2Z93 - chains A and B; structure by X-ray diffraction, 2.40 A resolution.

Chain A:
Protein: Anti-ciguatoxin antibody 10C9 Fab heavy chain
Organism: Mus musculus
Notes: antibody fragment or engineered binder
Sequence (218 residues; each row starts with the number of its first residue; numbering starts at 0):
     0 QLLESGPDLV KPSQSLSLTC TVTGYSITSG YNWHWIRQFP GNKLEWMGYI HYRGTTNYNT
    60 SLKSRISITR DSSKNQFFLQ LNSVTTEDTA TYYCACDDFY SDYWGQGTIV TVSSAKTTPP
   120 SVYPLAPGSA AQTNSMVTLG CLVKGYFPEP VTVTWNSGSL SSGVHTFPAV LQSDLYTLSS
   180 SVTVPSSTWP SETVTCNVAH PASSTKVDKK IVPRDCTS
Not modelled in the structure: 0-115, 130-135, 158-162, 184-188, 213-217
Disulfide bonds: Cys140-Cys195

Chain B:
Protein: Anti-ciguatoxin antibody 10C9 Fab light chain
Organism: Mus musculus
Notes: antibody fragment or engineered binder
Sequence (213 residues; row label = number of the first residue in the row):
     2 ELVMTQTPAI MSASPGEKVT MTCSASSSVS SVHWYQQKSG TSPKRWIYDT SKLPSGVPGR
    62 FSGSGSGTSY SLTISSMEAE DAATYYCQQW SSNPPTFGAG TKLEVKRADA APTVSIFPPS
   122 SEQLTSGGAS VVCFLNNFYP KDINVKWKID GSERQNGVLN SWTDQDSKDS TYSMSSTLTL
   182 TKDEYERHNS YTCEATHKTS TSPIVKSFNR NEC
Not modelled in the structure: 2-111, 137-140, 165-174, 198-204, 213-214
Disulfide bonds: Cys134-Cys194

Interface between chain A and chain B:
Contacting residue pairs - 30 pairs, chain A then chain B:
  Tyr122(A) - Ser121(B)
  Tyr122(A) - Gln124(B)
  Tyr122(A) - Ser127(B)
  Pro123(A) - Ser121(B)
  Pro123(A) - Glu123(B)
  Leu124(A) - Phe118(B)
  Leu124(A) - Val133(B)  hydrophobic
  Leu124(A) - Phe135(B)  hydrophobic
  Ala125(A) - Phe118(B)
  Ala125(A) - Pro119(B)
  Pro126(A) - Phe118(B)
  Thr137(A) - Ser116(B)
  Thr137(A) - Phe118(B)
  Lys143(A) - Gln124(B)
  Thr165(A) - Thr164(B)
  Phe166(A) - Phe135(B)  hydrophobic
  Phe166(A) - Ser162(B)
  Phe166(A) - Thr164(B)
  Phe166(A) - Met175(B)
  Phe166(A) - Ser176(B)
  Pro167(A) - Ser162(B)  hydrogen bond (backbone-side chain)
  Pro167(A) - Trp163(B)
  Pro167(A) - Thr164(B)
  Val169(A) - Asn161(B)
  Gln171(A) - Leu160(B)
  Ser178(A) - Phe135(B)
  Ser178(A) - Ser176(B)  hydrogen bond
  Ser179(A) - Phe135(B)
  Ser180(A) - Phe135(B)
  Lys208(A) - Glu123(B)  salt bridge
Interface residues without a listed pair, chain A (20 interface residues in all): Gly127, Leu138, Gly139, Leu141
Interface residues without a listed pair, chain B (18 interface residues in all): Ser131, Thr180

Overview:
20 residues of chain A and 18 residues of chain B are in contact, with 2 hydrogen bonds and 1 salt bridge.
Polar pairs include Lys208(A)-Glu123(B), Pro167(A)-Ser162(B) and Ser178(A)-Ser176(B).
Here chain A is Anti-ciguatoxin antibody 10C9 Fab heavy chain and chain B is Anti-ciguatoxin antibody 10C9 Fab
light chain, both from Mus musculus. Entry 2Z93 (Crystal structure of Fab fragment of anti-ciguatoxin antibody
10C9 in complex with CTX3C-ABCD) was determined by X-ray diffraction, deposited together with 2Z91 and 2Z92.
